Entry 1IGT (X-ray diffraction, 2.80 A resolution); this record covers chains B and D of the 4 polymer chains in the assembly.

[Chain B (and D)]
Protein: IGG2A intact antibody - MAB231
From: Mus musculus
Notes: chain D of this document is another copy of the same molecule, construct and numbering; everything in this record applies to it too
Reference sequence: P01863 (GCAA_MOUSE); the construct has insertions or renumbered stretches relative to UniProt, so the offset changes along the chain: 114-130 = UniProt 1-17; 133-154 = UniProt 18-39; 162-169 = UniProt 42-49; 171-180 = UniProt 50-59; 15 more segments
Amino-acid sequence (444 residues; row label = number of the first residue in the row; note: 38 numbers in that range are skipped by the numbering (no residue carries them; nothing is unmodelled there); a row labelled like 82A-82C holds insertion residues (82A, then the next letters in order)):
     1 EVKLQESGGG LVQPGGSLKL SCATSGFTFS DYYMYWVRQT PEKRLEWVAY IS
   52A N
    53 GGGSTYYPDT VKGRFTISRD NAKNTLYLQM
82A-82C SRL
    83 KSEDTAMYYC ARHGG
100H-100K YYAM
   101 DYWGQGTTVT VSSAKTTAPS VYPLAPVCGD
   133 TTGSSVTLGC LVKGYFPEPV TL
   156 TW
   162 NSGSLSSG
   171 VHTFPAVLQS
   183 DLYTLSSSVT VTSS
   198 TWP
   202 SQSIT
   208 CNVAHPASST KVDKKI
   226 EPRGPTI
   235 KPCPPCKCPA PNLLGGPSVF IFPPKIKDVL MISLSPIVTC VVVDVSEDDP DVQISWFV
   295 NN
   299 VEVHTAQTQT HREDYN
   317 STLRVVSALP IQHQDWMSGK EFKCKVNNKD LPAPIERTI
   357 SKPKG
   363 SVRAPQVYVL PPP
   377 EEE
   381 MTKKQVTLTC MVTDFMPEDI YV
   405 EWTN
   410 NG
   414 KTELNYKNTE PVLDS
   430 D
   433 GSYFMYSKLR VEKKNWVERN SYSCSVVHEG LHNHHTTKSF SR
Disulfide bonds: Cys22-Cys92, Cys142-Cys208, Cys274-Cys340, Cys390-Cys456
Covalent attachments: glycan linked to Asn314
What the authors report for this chain:
  - post-translational modification sites: Asn314
  - binding site for N-acetylglucosamine: Lys259, Asn314
  - binding site for beta-D-mannopyranose: Phe254
  - binding site for alpha-D-mannopyranose: Phe256
  - binding site for beta-D-galactopyranose: Asp262, Thr273
  - binding site for alpha-L-fucopyranose: Tyr313
  - conformationally variable residues (side-chain flip): Tyr100H, Tyr100I
  - self-association interface (contacts with another copy of this molecule); pairs are residue here / residue on that copy: Cys237-Cys237 (disulfide), Cys240-Cys240 (disulfide), Cys242-Cys242 (disulfide)

[Chain B / chain D interface]
Cross-chain cystine bridges: Cys237(B)-Cys237(D), Cys240(B)-Cys240(D), Cys242(B)-Cys242(D)
Residue-residue contacts (41):
  Cys237(B) - Cys237(D)  disulfide
  Pro239(B) - Cys240(D)
  Cys240(B) - Cys240(D)  disulfide
  Cys242(B) - Cys242(D)  disulfide
  Tyr370(B) - Pro375(D)  hydrophobic
  Tyr370(B) - Glu379(D)
  Leu372(B) - Pro375(D)  hydrophobic
  Leu372(B) - Thr389(D)
  Pro373(B) - Leu372(D)
  Pro375(B) - Tyr370(D)  hydrophobic
  Glu379(B) - Tyr370(D)
  Lys383(B) - Tyr370(D)  hydrogen bond
  Thr387(B) - Met391(D)
  Thr389(B) - Leu372(D)
  Thr389(B) - Met391(D)
  Thr389(B) - Tyr438(D)  hydrogen bond
  Met391(B) - Thr387(D)
  Met391(B) - Thr389(D)
  Thr393(B) - Lys440(D)
  Asp394(B) - Arg442(D)  salt bridge
  Lys420(B) - Leu426(D)
  Lys420(B) - Phe436(D)
  Asn421(B) - Val425(D)
  Thr422(B) - Thr422(D)
  Thr422(B) - Val425(D)
  Val425(B) - Thr422(D)
  Asp427(B) - Lys420(D)
  Asp427(B) - Lys440(D)  salt bridge
  Asp427(B) - Arg442(D)  salt bridge
  Asp430(B) - Arg442(D)  salt bridge
  Phe436(B) - Lys420(D)
  Phe436(B) - Lys440(D)
  Tyr438(B) - Thr389(D)
  Tyr438(B) - Tyr438(D)  hydrophobic
  Tyr438(B) - Lys440(D)
  Lys440(B) - Asp427(D)  salt bridge
  Lys440(B) - Phe436(D)
  Lys440(B) - Tyr438(D)
  Arg442(B) - Asp394(D)  salt bridge
  Arg442(B) - Asp427(D)  salt bridge
  Lys470(B) - Glu378(D)  salt bridge
Also at the interface, not in a pair above, chain B (32 interface residues in all): Pro238, Glu378, Glu423, Leu426, Ser428, Ser473
Also at the interface, not in a pair above, chain D (25 interface residues in all): Gln368, Thr393, Asn421, Ser428
From the paper, about this interface:
  - specific contacts: Cys237(B)-Cys237(D) (covalent link), Cys240(B)-Cys240(D) (covalent link), Cys242(B)-Cys242(D) (covalent link)

[Overview]
The interface between chain B and chain D involves 32 residues on one side and 25 on the other; the contacts
include 3 disulfide bonds, 2 hydrogen bonds and 8 salt bridges. Polar contacts include Asp394(B)-Arg442(D),
Asp427(B)-Lys440(D) and Asp427(B)-Arg442(D). The paper describes contacts between Cys237(B) and Cys237(D),
Cys240(B) and Cys240(D) and Cys242(B) and Cys242(D). The paper reports a binding site for N-acetylglucosamine
at Lys259(B) and Asn314(B); a binding site for beta-D-galactopyranose at Asp262(B) and Thr273(B).
Both chains are IGG2A intact antibody - MAB231 (Mus musculus). Entry 1IGT (Structure of immunoglobulin) was
determined by X-ray diffraction.
